3UDI - chains A and B; structure by X-ray diffraction, 2.60 A resolution.

Chain A (and B):
Name: Penicillin-binding protein 1a
Organism: Acinetobacter baumannii
Notes: chain B of this document is another copy of the same molecule, construct and numbering; everything in this record applies to it too
UniProtKB: G1C794 (G1C794_ACIBA); residues 25-739 here correspond to UniProt positions 50-764 (UniProt number = residue number + 25)
Amino-acid sequence (731 residues; row label = number of the first residue in the row):
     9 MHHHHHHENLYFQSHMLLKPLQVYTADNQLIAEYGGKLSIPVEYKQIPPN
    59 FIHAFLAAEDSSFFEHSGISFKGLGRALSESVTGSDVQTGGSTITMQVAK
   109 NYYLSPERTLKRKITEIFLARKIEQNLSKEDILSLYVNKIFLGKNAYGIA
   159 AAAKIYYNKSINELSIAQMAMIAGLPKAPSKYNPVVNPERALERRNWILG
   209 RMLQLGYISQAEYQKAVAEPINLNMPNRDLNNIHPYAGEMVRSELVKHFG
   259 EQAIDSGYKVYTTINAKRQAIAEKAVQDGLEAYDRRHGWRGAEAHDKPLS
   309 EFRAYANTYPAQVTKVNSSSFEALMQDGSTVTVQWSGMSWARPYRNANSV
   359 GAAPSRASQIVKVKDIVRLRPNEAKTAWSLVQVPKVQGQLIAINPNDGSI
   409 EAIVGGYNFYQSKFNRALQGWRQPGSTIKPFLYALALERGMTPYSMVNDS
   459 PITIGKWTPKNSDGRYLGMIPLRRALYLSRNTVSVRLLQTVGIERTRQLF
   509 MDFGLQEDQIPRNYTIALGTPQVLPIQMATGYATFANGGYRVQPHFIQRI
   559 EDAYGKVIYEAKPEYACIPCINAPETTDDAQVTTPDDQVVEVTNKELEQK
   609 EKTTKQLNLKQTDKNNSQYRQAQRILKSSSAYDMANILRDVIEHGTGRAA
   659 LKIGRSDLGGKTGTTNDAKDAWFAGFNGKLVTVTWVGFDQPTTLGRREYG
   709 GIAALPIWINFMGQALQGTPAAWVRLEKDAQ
Unresolved in the structure: 9-26, 73-132, 582-626, 656-659, 736-739 (chain B: 9-26, 73-131, 582-623, 655-659, 734-739)
Differences from the reference sequence: expression tag (9-24)
Disulfides: C575-C578
Covalent attachments: open form - penicillin g (PNM) linked to S434
Small-molecule neighbours: open form - penicillin g (PNM): G433, K437, S470, L486, S487, N489, K669, T670, G671, T672, T673, N674, D675, A676, Y707, G708

Chain A / chain B interface:
Residue-residue contacts - 95 pairs, chain A then chain B:
  E67(A) with K255(B); H256(B)
  D68(A) with Q514(B), hydrogen bond
  S69(A) with E252(B); K255(B), hydrogen bond (backbone-side chain); H256(B), hydrogen bond (backbone-side chain)
  S70(A) with H256(B)
  F71(A) with E252(B); L426(B), hydrophobic; I534(B), hydrophobic; P552(B); H553(B); F554(B), hydrogen bond (backbone-backbone)
  F72(A) with E252(B); L253(B), hydrophobic; H256(B); F257(B), hydrophobic; H553(B), hydrogen bond (backbone-side chain); F554(B); I555(B)
  Q133(A) with Q551(B)
  L135(A) with R628(B)
  S136(A) with H553(B); Y567(B)
  K137(A) with H256(B)
  D139(A) with Y567(B); R628(B), salt bridge
  I140(A) with I555(B), hydrophobic; Y567(B), hydrophobic
  L143(A) with I558(B), hydrophobic; I566(B); Y567(B), hydrophobic
  Y144(A) with F257(B), hydrophobic; A261(B), hydrophobic; Y266(B)
  K147(A) with Q260(B); S264(B); Y266(B), hydrogen bond
  I148(A) with F257(B)
  F149(A) with Q260(B)
  Y155(A) with Q260(B)
  P184(A) with G258(B)
  K185(A) with K255(B)
  R209(A) with Q514(B); D516(B), salt bridge
  Q212(A) with D516(B)
  E252(A) with S69(B); F71(B); F72(B)
  K255(A) with E67(B); D68(B), salt bridge; S69(B), hydrogen bond (side chain-backbone); K185(B)
  H256(A) with E67(B); S69(B), hydrogen bond (side chain-backbone); F72(B); K137(B)
  F257(A) with F72(B), hydrophobic; L141(B), hydrophobic; Y144(B), hydrophobic; I148(B)
  G258(A) with P184(B)
  Q260(A) with K147(B); F149(B); Y155(B)
  A261(A) with Y144(B), hydrophobic
  S264(A) with Y144(B); K147(B)
  Y266(A) with Y144(B); K147(B)
  L426(A) with F71(B), hydrophobic
  W429(A) with D68(B)
  M509(A) with E132(B)
  D510(A) with E132(B)
  Q514(A) with D68(B), hydrogen bond; R209(B)
  E515(A) with Q212(B)
  D516(A) with R209(B), salt bridge; Q212(B)
  I534(A) with F71(B), hydrophobic
  R549(A) with E132(B), salt bridge; Q133(B), hydrogen bond
  Q551(A) with Q133(B); N134(B), hydrogen bond (side chain-backbone); L135(B)
  P552(A) with F71(B)
  H553(A) with F71(B); F72(B)
  F554(A) with F71(B), hydrogen bond (backbone-backbone); F72(B)
  I555(A) with I140(B), hydrophobic
  I566(A) with L143(B), hydrophobic
  Y567(A) with D139(B)
  E572(A) with L135(B)
  R628(A) with L135(B)
Interface residues without a listed pair, chain A (55 interface residues in all): L141, L253, I408, G512, L532, I558
Interface residues without a listed pair, chain B (50 interface residues in all): S70, I408, K570, E572

In short:
55 residues of chain A face 50 of chain B across their interface, with 12 hydrogen bonds and 5 salt bridges.
Polar contacts include D139(A)-R628(B), R209(A)-D516(B) and K255(A)-D68(B). Open form - penicillin g is
covalently linked to S434(A).
Chain A and chain B are both Penicillin-binding protein 1a (Acinetobacter baumannii); the structure, Crystal
structure of Acinetobacter baumannii PBP1a in complex with penicillin G, was determined by X-ray diffraction,
deposited together with 3UDX, 3UE0 and 3UE3.
